8OTT - chains A and J of the 12 polymer chains in the assembly; structure by electron microscopy, 3.30 A resolution.

# Chain A
Protein: Histone H3.1
Organism: Homo sapiens
UniProtKB: P68431 (H31_HUMAN); residues 39-133 here correspond to UniProt positions 40-134 (UniProt number = residue number + 1)
Amino-acid sequence (95 residues; each row starts with the number of its first residue):
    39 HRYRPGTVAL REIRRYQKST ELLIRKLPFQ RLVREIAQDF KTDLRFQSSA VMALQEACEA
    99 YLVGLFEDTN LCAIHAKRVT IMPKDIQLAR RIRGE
Not modelled in the structure: 39
UniProt features mapped onto this chain:
  - modified residue: Tyr41 (Phosphotyrosine), Lys56 (N6,N6,N6-trimethyllysine), Ser57 (Phosphoserine), Lys64 (N6-(2-hydroxyisobutyryl)lysine), Lys79 (N6,N6,N6-trimethyllysine), Thr80 (Phosphothreonine), Ser86 (Phosphoserine), Thr107 (Phosphothreonine), Lys115 (N6-acetyllysine), Lys122 (N6-(2-hydroxyisobutyryl)lysine)
Glycans and other covalent adducts: pentanedial (PTD) linked to Lys79, Lys115, Lys122

# Chain J
Molecule: 144-nt DNA strand
Sequence (144 nucleotides; numbered 2 to 145; the number before each row is that of its first residue):
     2 CAGGATGTAT GCACGTGACC CGTGCCTGGA GACTAGGGAG TAATCCCCTT GGCGGTTAAA
    62 ACGCGGGGGA CAGCGCGTAC GTGCGTTTAA GCGGTGCTAG AGCTGTCTAC GACCAATTGA
   122 GCGGCCTGCA GACCGGGATT CTCC

# How chain A and chain J interact
Pairs across the interface - 16 pairs, chain A then chain J:
  Arg40(A) - DT83(J)  phosphate contact
  Arg40(A) - DG84(J)  phosphate contact
  Tyr41(A) - DG84(J)  phosphate contact
  Pro43(A) - DT83(J)  phosphate contact
  Gly44(A) - DG82(J)  hydrogen bond to the phosphate
  Gly44(A) - DT83(J)  hydrogen bond to the phosphate
  Thr45(A) - DT83(J)  hydrogen bond to the phosphate
  Val46(A) - DT83(J)  hydrogen bond to the phosphate
  Ala47(A) - DT83(J)  phosphate contact
  Lys64(A) - DG92(J)  phosphate contact
  Leu65(A) - DA91(J)  sugar contact
  Leu65(A) - DG92(J)  phosphate contact
  Pro66(A) - DA91(J)  phosphate contact
  Arg69(A) - DA91(J)  salt bridge to the phosphate
  Arg83(A) - DA100(J)  sugar contact
  Arg83(A) - DG101(J)  sugar contact
Also at the interface, not in a pair above, chain A (14 interface residues in all): Arg42, Arg63

# Summary
Chain A and chain J form an interface of 14 and 7 residues respectively; the contacts include 4 hydrogen bonds
and 1 salt bridge. Polar pairs include Gly44(A)-DG82(J), Gly44(A)-DT83(J) and Thr45(A)-DT83(J). Covalently
linked pentanedial: at Lys79(A), Lys115(A) and Lys122(A).
Here chain A is Histone H3.1 (Homo sapiens) and chain J is a 144-nt DNA strand. Entry 8OTT (MYC-MAX bound to a
nucleosome at SHL+5.8) was determined by electron microscopy, deposited together with 8OSJ, 8OSK, 8OSL and
8OTS.
